Entry 4LO1 (X-ray diffraction, 2.25 A resolution); this record covers chains C and B of the 3 polymer chains in the assembly.

== Chain C ==
Name: Ha-17
Organism: Clostridium botulinum
Reference sequence: Q45878 (Q45878_CLOBO); residue numbers follow UniProt; this construct covers 2-146
Chain sequence (147 residues; row label = number of the first residue in the row; numbering starts at 0):
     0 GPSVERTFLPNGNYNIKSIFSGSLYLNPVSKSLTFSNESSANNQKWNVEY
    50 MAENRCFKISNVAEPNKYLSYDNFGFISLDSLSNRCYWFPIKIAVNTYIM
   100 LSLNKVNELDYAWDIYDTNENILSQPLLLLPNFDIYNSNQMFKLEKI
Disordered / not traced: 0-2
Construct notes: expression tag (0-1)

== Chain B ==
Name: Ha-33
Organism: Clostridium botulinum
Reference sequence: Q45871 (Q45871_CLOBO); residue numbers follow UniProt; this construct covers 2-293
Chain sequence (296 residues; row label = number of the first residue in the row):
     2 EHYSVIQNSLNDKIVTISCKADTNLFFYQVAGNVSLFQQTRNYLERWRLI
    52 YDSNKAAYKIKSMDIHNTNLVLTWNAPTHNISTQQDSNADNQYWLLLKDI
   102 GNNSFIIASYKNPNLVLYADTVARNLKLSTLNNSNYIKFIIEDYIISDLN
   152 NFTCKISPILDLNKVVQQVDVTNLNVNLYTWDYGRNQKWTIRYNEEKAAY
   202 QFFNTILSNGVLTWIFSNGNTVRVSSSNDQNNDAQYWLINPVSDTDETYT
   252 ITNLRDTTKALDLYGGQTANGTAIQVFNYHGDDNQKWNIRNPPGSA
Disordered / not traced: 2-9, 295-297
Construct notes: expression tag (294-297)
Residues lining bound ligands: beta-D-galactopyranose (GAL): Asp263, Leu264, Tyr265, Gly266, Gln276, Phe278, His281, Asn285, Gln286
Reported in the primary citation:
  - binding site for beta-D-galactopyranose: Phe278
  - mutagenesis - D263A/F278A: abolished binding to beta-D-galactopyranose
  - specificity-determining residues: Tyr180, Asn187, Phe278 (proposed by the authors, not directly observed)
  - mutagenesis - D263A, F278A: abolished binding to Lac

== Chain C / chain B interface ==
Pairs across the interface (33; chain C residue first):
  Ser29(C) with Thr79(B)
  Lys30(C) with His80(B)
  Ser31(C) with Pro78(B), hydrogen bond (side chain-backbone); Thr79(B); His80(B), hydrogen bond
  Thr33(C) with Pro78(B)
  Asp71(C) with His80(B), salt bridge
  Phe73(C) with Tyr119(B); Lys128(B); Leu129(B); Ser130(B); Thr131(B), hydrogen bond (backbone-backbone)
  Gly74(C) with Thr131(B)
  Phe75(C) with His80(B); Leu116(B), hydrophobic; Leu129(B)
  Tyr115(C) with Lys112(B); Asn113(B); Pro114(B); Asn115(B)
  Leu122(C) with Lys112(B)
  Ser123(C) with Ala77(B); Pro78(B)
  Gln124(C) with Pro78(B); Lys112(B), hydrogen bond (side chain-backbone); Asn113(B), hydrogen bond
  Pro125(C) with Trp75(B); Pro78(B); Leu116(B), hydrophobic
  Leu127(C) with Asn113(B); Leu116(B), hydrophobic
  Leu129(C) with Asn115(B); Thr131(B)
Interface residues without a listed pair, chain C (17 interface residues in all): Val28, Thr117

== In short ==
Chain C and chain B form an interface of 17 and 15 residues respectively, with 5 hydrogen bonds and 1 salt
bridge. Polar contacts include Asp71(C)-His80(B), Ser31(C)-Pro78(B) and Ser31(C)-His80(B). Chain B binds
beta-D-galactopyranose. The paper reports a binding site for beta-D-galactopyranose at Phe278(B); D263A and
F278A of chain B abolish binding to Lac.
Here chain C is Ha-17 and chain B is Ha-33, both from Clostridium botulinum. Entry 4LO1 (HA17-HA33-Gal) was
determined by X-ray diffraction together with 4LO0, 4LO2, 4LO3, 4LO4, 4LO5, 4LO6 and 4LO7 from the same study.
